PDB entry 8XFE | electron microscopy, 2.98 A resolution | chains B and C of the 5 polymer chains in the assembly

== Chain B ==
Name: Dsr2(h171a)
Organism: Bacillus sp. DSM 5850
Sequence (1005 residues; numbered 1 to 1005; the number before each row is that of its first residue):
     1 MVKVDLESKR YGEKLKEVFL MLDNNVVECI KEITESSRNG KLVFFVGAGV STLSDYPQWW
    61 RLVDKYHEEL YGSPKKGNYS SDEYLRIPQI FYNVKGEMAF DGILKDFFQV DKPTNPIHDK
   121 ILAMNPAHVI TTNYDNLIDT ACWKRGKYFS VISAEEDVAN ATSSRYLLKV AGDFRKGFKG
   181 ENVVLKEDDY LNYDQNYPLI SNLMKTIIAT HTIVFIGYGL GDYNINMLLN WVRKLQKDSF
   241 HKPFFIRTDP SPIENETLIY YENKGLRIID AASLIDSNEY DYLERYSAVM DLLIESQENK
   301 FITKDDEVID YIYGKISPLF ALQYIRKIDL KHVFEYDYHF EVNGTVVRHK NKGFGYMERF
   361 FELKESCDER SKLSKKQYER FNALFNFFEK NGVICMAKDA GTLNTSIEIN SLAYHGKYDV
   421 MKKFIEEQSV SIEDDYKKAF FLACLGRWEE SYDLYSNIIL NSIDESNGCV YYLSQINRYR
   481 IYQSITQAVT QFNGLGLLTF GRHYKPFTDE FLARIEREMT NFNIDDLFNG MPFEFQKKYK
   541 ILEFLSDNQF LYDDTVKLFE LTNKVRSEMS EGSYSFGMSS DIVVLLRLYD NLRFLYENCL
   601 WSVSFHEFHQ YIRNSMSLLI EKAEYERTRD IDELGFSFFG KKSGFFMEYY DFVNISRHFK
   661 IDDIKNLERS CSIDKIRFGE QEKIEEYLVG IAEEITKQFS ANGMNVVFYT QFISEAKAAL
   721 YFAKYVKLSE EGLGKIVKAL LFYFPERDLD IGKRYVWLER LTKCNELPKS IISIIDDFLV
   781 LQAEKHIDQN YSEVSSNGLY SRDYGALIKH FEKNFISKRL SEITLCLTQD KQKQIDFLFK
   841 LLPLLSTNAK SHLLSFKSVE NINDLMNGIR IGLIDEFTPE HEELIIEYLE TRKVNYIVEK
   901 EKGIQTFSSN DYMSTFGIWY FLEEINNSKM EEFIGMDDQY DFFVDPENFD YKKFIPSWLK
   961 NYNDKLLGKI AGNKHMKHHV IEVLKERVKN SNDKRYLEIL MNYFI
Not modelled in the structure: 1-21
What the authors report for this chain:
  - mutagenesis - Y71A, Y71A/R86A, Y71A/Y260A, Y71A/R86A/Y260A, Y260A, H349A, Y504A/K505A, Y574A/F576A/G577A, N702A/G703A/M704A, N961A: decreased catalytic activity
  - mutagenesis - R86A: unchanged catalytic activity
  - catalytic residues: Asn133 (from molecular simulation)
  - mutagenesis - N133A: abolished catalytic activity

== Chain C ==
Name: DSAD1
Organism: Phage #D
Sequence (115 residues; numbered 6 to 120; the number before each row is that of its first residue):
     6 KDTGATHDLV YHSKINTFVW DVEFDIVLSD SKELNKCYFV KCFNPYRING KCDFAVSSID
    66 IFSEGKRLLI ENEFNFKITK AVHVATSKDV TEIVLHLSER ISSPFPIVKE VVYLD

== Chain B / chain C interface ==
Contacting residue pairs (23):
  Ser570(B) with Lys19(C), hydrogen bond (backbone-side chain)
  Glu571(B) with His17(C), salt bridge; Lys19(C); Tyr118(C)
  Gly572(B) with Tyr16(C); His17(C); Ser18(C), hydrogen bond (backbone-backbone)
  Ser573(B) with Val15(C); Tyr16(C)
  Tyr574(B) with Val15(C); Tyr16(C), hydrogen bond (backbone-backbone); Ser18(C)
  Ser575(B) with Val15(C)
  Phe576(B) with Thr11(C); Leu14(C), hydrogen bond (backbone-backbone)
  Asp630(B) with Tyr16(C)
  Ile631(B) with Tyr16(C), hydrophobic; Phe23(C), hydrophobic
  Asp632(B) with Arg105(C)
  Glu633(B) with Arg105(C)
  Ser637(B) with Lys6(C), hydrogen bond (backbone-backbone); Leu102(C)
  Phe638(B) with Lys6(C)
Other interface residues (no listed pair), chain C (14 interface residues in all): His101, Ile106
Interface features reported in the paper:
  - interface residues, chain B: Gly572(B), Tyr574(B), Ile631(B), Ser637(B)
  - interface residues, chain C: Lys6(C), Tyr16(C), Ser18(C)

== Overview ==
Chain B and chain C form an interface of 13 and 14 residues respectively; the contacts include 5 hydrogen
bonds and 1 salt bridge. Polar pairs include Glu571(B)-His17(C), Ser570(B)-Lys19(C) and Gly572(B)-Ser18(C).
From the paper: the catalytic residue Asn133(B); Y71A, Y71A/R86A and Y71A/Y260A of chain B, among others,
reduce catalytic activity; 12 substitutions were tested in all.
Chain B is Dsr2(h171a) (Bacillus sp. DSM 5850) and chain C is DSAD1 (Phage #D); the structure, Cryo-EM
structure of defence-associated sirtuin 2 (DSR2) H171A protein in complex with DSR anti-defence 1(DSAD1), was
determined by electron microscopy (same publication as 8XEW and 8XFF).
